7C3L - chains A and B; structure by X-ray diffraction, 1.80 A resolution.

== Chain A (and B) ==
Protein: L-lysine oxidase
Source organism: Hypocrea rufa
Notes: EC 1.4.3.14; chain B of this document is another copy of the same molecule, construct and numbering; everything in this record applies to it too
Reference sequence: A0A0J9X1X3 (A0A0J9X1X3_HYPRU); residue numbers follow UniProt; this construct covers 1-540
Amino-acid sequence (540 residues; row label = number of the first residue in the row):
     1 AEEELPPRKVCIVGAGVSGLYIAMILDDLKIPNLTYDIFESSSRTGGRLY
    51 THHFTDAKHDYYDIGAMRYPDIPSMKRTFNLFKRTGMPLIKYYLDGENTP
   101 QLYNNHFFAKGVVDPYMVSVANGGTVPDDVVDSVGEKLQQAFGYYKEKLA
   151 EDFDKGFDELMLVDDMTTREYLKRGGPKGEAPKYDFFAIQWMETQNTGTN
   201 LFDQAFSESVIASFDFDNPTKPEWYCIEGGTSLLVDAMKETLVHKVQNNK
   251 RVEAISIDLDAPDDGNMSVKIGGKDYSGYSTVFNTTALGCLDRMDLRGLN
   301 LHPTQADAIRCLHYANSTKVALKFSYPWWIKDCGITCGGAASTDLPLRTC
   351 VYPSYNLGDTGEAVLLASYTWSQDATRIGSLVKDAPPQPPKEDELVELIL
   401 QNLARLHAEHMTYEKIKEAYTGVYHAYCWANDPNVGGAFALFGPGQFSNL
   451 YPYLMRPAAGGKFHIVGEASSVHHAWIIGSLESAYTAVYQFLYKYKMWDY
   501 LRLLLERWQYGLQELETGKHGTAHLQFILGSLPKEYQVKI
Unresolved in the structure: 1-3, 390-391, 511-540
Sequence notes: engineered mutation Ala212 (Asp in A0A0J9X1X3), Ala315 (Asp in A0A0J9X1X3)
Residues lining bound ligands:
  - FAD (flavin-adenine dinucleotide): Val13, Gly14, Ala15, Gly16, Val17, Ser18, Gly19, Phe39, Glu40, Ser41, Ser42, Gly46, Gly47, Arg48, Leu49, Ile64, Gly65, Ala66, Met67, Arg68, Tyr69, Lys250, Arg251, Val252, Thr285, Thr286, Cys290, Met294, Ser317, Lys319, Tyr369, Trp429, Asn434, Val435, Ala438, Phe439, Gly467, Glu468, Ala475, Trp476, Ile477, Ser480
  - tyrosine (TYR): Arg68, Ala212, Phe216, Tyr369, Trp371, Phe439, Leu441, His474, Ala475, Trp476
Reported in the primary citation:
  - binding site for tyrosine: Phe216, Trp371, Phe439, Ala475, Trp476
  - mutagenesis - M67A: decreased catalytic activity on l-lysine

== Interface between chain A and chain B ==
Residue-residue contacts (107; chain A residue first):
  Asn104(A) - Pro303(B)
  Asn105(A) - Arg297(B)
  Gly123(A) - His302(B)  hydrogen bond (backbone-side chain)
  Thr125(A) - Thr304(B)  hydrogen bond
  Thr125(A) - Tyr453(B)
  Asp165(A) - Lys173(B)  salt bridge
  Glu170(A) - Lys173(B)  salt bridge
  Glu170(A) - Arg174(B)  salt bridge
  Lys173(A) - Asp165(B)  salt bridge
  Lys173(A) - Glu170(B)  salt bridge
  Arg174(A) - Asp165(B)  salt bridge
  Arg174(A) - Glu170(B)  salt bridge
  Arg174(A) - Arg174(B)
  Phe186(A) - Pro444(B)
  Phe186(A) - Gly445(B)
  Phe186(A) - Gln446(B)
  Phe186(A) - Asn449(B)
  Phe186(A) - Leu450(B)  hydrophobic
  Phe187(A) - Thr304(B)
  Phe187(A) - Asn449(B)
  Phe187(A) - Tyr453(B)  hydrophobic
  Gln190(A) - Cys311(B)  hydrogen bond
  Thr194(A) - Arg310(B)  hydrogen bond
  Thr199(A) - Arg310(B)  hydrogen bond
  Thr199(A) - Cys311(B)
  Asn200(A) - Cys311(B)  hydrogen bond (side chain-backbone)
  Asn200(A) - His313(B)  hydrogen bond
  Asn200(A) - Gln446(B)
  Asp203(A) - Pro444(B)
  Arg251(A) - Glu392(B)  salt bridge
  Arg251(A) - Glu394(B)  salt bridge
  Gly289(A) - Arg377(B)
  Asp292(A) - Pro346(B)
  Arg293(A) - Leu381(B)
  Arg293(A) - Glu394(B)  salt bridge
  Arg293(A) - Leu398(B)
  Asp295(A) - Arg405(B)  salt bridge
  Arg297(A) - Asn105(B)
  Arg297(A) - Arg405(B)
  His302(A) - Gly123(B)  hydrogen bond (side chain-backbone)
  Pro303(A) - Asn104(B)
  Pro303(A) - Gly124(B)
  Thr304(A) - Thr125(B)  hydrogen bond
  Thr304(A) - Phe187(B)
  Ile309(A) - Arg377(B)  hydrogen bond (backbone-side chain)
  Arg310(A) - Thr194(B)  hydrogen bond
  Arg310(A) - Thr199(B)  hydrogen bond
  Arg310(A) - Asp344(B)
  Arg310(A) - Arg348(B)
  Arg310(A) - Gln373(B)  hydrogen bond (backbone-side chain)
  Arg310(A) - Arg377(B)  hydrogen bond (backbone-side chain)
  Cys311(A) - Gln190(B)  hydrogen bond
  Cys311(A) - Thr199(B)
  Cys311(A) - Asn200(B)  hydrogen bond (backbone-side chain)
  Cys311(A) - Gln373(B)
  Leu312(A) - Gln373(B)  hydrogen bond (backbone-side chain)
  Leu312(A) - Arg377(B)
  His313(A) - Asn200(B)  hydrogen bond
  His313(A) - Gln373(B)
  Tyr314(A) - Gln373(B)  hydrogen bond (backbone-side chain)
  Tyr314(A) - Arg377(B)
  Asp344(A) - Arg310(B)
  Pro346(A) - Asp292(B)
  Arg348(A) - Arg310(B)
  Gln373(A) - Arg310(B)  hydrogen bond (side chain-backbone)
  Gln373(A) - Cys311(B)
  Gln373(A) - Leu312(B)  hydrogen bond (side chain-backbone)
  Gln373(A) - His313(B)
  Gln373(A) - Tyr314(B)  hydrogen bond (side chain-backbone)
  Thr376(A) - Ala430(B)
  Arg377(A) - Gly289(B)
  Arg377(A) - Ile309(B)  hydrogen bond (side chain-backbone)
  Arg377(A) - Arg310(B)  hydrogen bond (side chain-backbone)
  Arg377(A) - Leu312(B)
  Arg377(A) - Tyr314(B)
  Ser380(A) - Ala430(B)
  Ser380(A) - Asn431(B)
  Ser380(A) - Pro433(B)
  Leu381(A) - Arg293(B)
  Leu381(A) - Pro433(B)  hydrophobic
  Lys383(A) - Asp384(B)
  Lys383(A) - Asn431(B)  hydrogen bond (side chain-backbone)
  Lys383(A) - Pro433(B)
  Asp384(A) - Lys383(B)
  Glu392(A) - Arg251(B)  salt bridge
  Glu394(A) - Arg251(B)  salt bridge
  Glu394(A) - Arg293(B)  salt bridge
  Leu398(A) - Arg293(B)
  Arg405(A) - Asp295(B)  salt bridge
  Arg405(A) - Arg297(B)
  Ala430(A) - Thr376(B)
  Ala430(A) - Ser380(B)
  Asn431(A) - Ser380(B)
  Asn431(A) - Lys383(B)  hydrogen bond (backbone-side chain)
  Asn431(A) - Asn431(B)
  Pro433(A) - Ser380(B)
  Pro433(A) - Leu381(B)  hydrophobic
  Pro433(A) - Lys383(B)
  Pro444(A) - Phe186(B)
  Pro444(A) - Asp203(B)
  Gly445(A) - Phe186(B)
  Gln446(A) - Phe186(B)
  Asn449(A) - Phe186(B)
  Asn449(A) - Phe187(B)
  Leu450(A) - Phe186(B)  hydrophobic
  Tyr453(A) - Thr125(B)
  Tyr453(A) - Phe187(B)  hydrophobic
Also at the interface, not in a pair above, chain A (62 interface residues in all): Met117, Val118, Gly124, Met166, Arg169, Leu288, Asp374, Asp432, Gly436
Also at the interface, not in a pair above, chain B (62 interface residues in all): Met117, Val118, Met166, Arg169, Leu288, Asp374, Asp432, Gly436

== In short ==
The chain A/chain B interface involves 62 residues from each chain, with 26 hydrogen bonds and 15 salt
bridges. Polar contacts include Asp165(A)-Lys173(B), Glu170(A)-Lys173(B) and Glu170(A)-Arg174(B). Chain A
binds flavin-adenine dinucleotide and tyrosine. The paper reports a binding site for tyrosine at Phe216(A),
Trp371(A) and Phe439(A) among others; M67A of chain A reduces catalytic activity on l-lysine.
Both chains are L-lysine oxidase (Hypocrea rufa). Entry 7C3L (Structure of L-lysine oxidase D212A/D315A in
complex with L-tyrosine) was determined by X-ray diffraction together with 7C3H, 7C3I and 7C3J from the same
study.
